6YU3 - chain A; structure by X-ray diffraction, 2.25 A resolution.

== Chain A ==
Protein: Sodium-dependent transporter
Organism: Bacillus halodurans
Reference sequence: A0A4Y7X244 (A0A4Y7X244_BACHO); residues 2-453 here = UniProt positions 2-453
Amino-acid sequence (455 residues; row label = number of the first residue in the row; numbers below 1 keep their minus sign (Ser-1 is residue -1)):
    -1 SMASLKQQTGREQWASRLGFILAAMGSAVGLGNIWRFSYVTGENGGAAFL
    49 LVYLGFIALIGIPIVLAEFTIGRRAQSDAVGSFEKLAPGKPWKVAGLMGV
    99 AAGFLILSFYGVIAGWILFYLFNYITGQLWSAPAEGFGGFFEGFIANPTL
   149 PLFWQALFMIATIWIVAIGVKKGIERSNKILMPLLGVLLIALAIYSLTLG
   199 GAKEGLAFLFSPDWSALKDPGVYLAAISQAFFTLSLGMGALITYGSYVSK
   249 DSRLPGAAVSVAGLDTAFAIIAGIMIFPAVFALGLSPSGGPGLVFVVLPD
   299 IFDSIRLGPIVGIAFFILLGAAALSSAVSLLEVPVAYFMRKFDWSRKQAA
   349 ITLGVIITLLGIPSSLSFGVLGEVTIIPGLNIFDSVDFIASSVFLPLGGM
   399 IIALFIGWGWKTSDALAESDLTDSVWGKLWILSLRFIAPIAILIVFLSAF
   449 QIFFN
Disordered / not traced: -1 to 7, 449-453
Sequence notes: expression tag (-1 to 1)
Metal / ion sites: Na+ site 1: Gly24, Val27, Ala320, Ser323, Ser324; Na+ site 2: Ala26, Asn31, Thr231, Asp263 (together with phenylalanine)
Ligand contacts: phenylalanine (PHE): Ser25, Ala26, Gly28, Leu29, Gly30, Asn31, Tyr108, Phe230, Thr231, Leu232, Ser233, Met236, Ala238, Ser324, Ser327, Leu328
What the authors report for this chain:
  - binding site for phenylalanine: Ala26, Gly30, Tyr108, Phe230, Thr231, Ser233, Met236
  - mutagenesis - M236F: abolished growth in response to L-Trp
  - specificity-determining residues: Met236
  - mutagenesis - M236F: abolished catalytic activity on L-Trp
  - mutagenesis - M236F: unchanged catalytic activity on Leu
  - mutagenesis - M236F: abolished binding to aromatic amino acids

== Summary ==
Bound to chain A: phenylalanine. Gly24, Val27, Ala320, Ser323 and Ser324 form the Na+ site 1. Ala26, Asn31,
Thr231 and Asp263 coordinate Na+ site 2. From the paper: a binding site for phenylalanine at Ala26, Gly30 and
Tyr108 among others; M236F abolishes growth in response to L-Trp.
Chain A is Sodium-dependent transporter (Bacillus halodurans); the structure, Crystal structure of MhsT in
complex with L-phenylalanine, was determined by X-ray diffraction together with 6YU2, 6YU4, 6YU5, 6YU6 and
6YU7 from the same study.
